6ZVP - chains D and A of the 4 polymer chains in the assembly; structure by electron microscopy, 4.00 A resolution.

Chain D (and A):
Name: Tyrosine 3-monooxygenase
Organism: Homo sapiens
Notes: EC 1.14.16.2; chain A of this document is another copy of the same molecule, construct and numbering; everything in this record applies to it too
Reference sequence: P07101 (TY3H_HUMAN); residues 40-497 here correspond to UniProt positions 71-528 (UniProt number = residue number + 31)
Amino-acid sequence (458 residues; numbered 40 to 497; the number before each row is that of its first residue):
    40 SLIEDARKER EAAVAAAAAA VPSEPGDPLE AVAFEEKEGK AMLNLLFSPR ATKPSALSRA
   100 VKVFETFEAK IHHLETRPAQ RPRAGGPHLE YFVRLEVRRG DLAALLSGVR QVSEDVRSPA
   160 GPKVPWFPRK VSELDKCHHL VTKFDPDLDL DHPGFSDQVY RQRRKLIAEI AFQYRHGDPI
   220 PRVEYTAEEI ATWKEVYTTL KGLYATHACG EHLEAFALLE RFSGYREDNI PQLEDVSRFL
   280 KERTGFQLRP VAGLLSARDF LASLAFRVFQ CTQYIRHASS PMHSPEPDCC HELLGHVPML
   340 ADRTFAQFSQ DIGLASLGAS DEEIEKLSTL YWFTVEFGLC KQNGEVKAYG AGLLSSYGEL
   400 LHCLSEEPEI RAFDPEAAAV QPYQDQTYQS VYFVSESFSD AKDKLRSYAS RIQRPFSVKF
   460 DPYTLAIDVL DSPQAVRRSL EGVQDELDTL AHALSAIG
Differences from the reference sequence: conflict M81 (Val112 in P07101)
Bound ions: Fe ion: H330, H335, E375 (together with L-dopamine)
Small-molecule neighbours: L-dopamine (LDP): L41, D44, F299, F308, P326, H330, H335, Y370, E375, A390
What the authors report for this chain:
  - post-translational modification sites: S40 (citing earlier work)
  - contacts within the chain: I42-Y422, A45-A296, I42-T368
  - specificity-determining residues: D424 (citing earlier work)
  - disease-associated variants - R297W, T368M: decreased stability (proposed by the authors, not directly observed)

Interface between chain D and chain A:
Residue-residue contacts (55; chain D residue first):
  K169(D) - E281(A)
  D217(D) - R277(A)  salt bridge
  R277(D) - D217(A)  salt bridge
  K280(D) - T463(A)
  E281(D) - K169(A)
  E281(D) - T463(A)  hydrogen bond (backbone-side chain)
  R282(D) - T463(A)
  G284(D) - Y462(A)
  R306(D) - Y462(A)
  R342(D) - D460(A)  salt bridge
  R342(D) - R477(A)
  Q346(D) - D484(A)
  Q349(D) - Y462(A)
  K441(D) - D484(A)  salt bridge
  R445(D) - D484(A)  salt bridge
  R445(D) - T488(A)  hydrogen bond
  R445(D) - H491(A)
  S449(D) - H491(A)  hydrogen bond
  S456(D) - A492(A)
  K458(D) - E485(A)
  F459(D) - Y462(A)  hydrophobic
  D460(D) - R342(A)  salt bridge
  P461(D) - P461(A)
  P461(D) - Y462(A)  hydrophobic
  Y462(D) - G284(A)
  Y462(D) - R306(A)
  Y462(D) - Q349(A)
  Y462(D) - F459(A)  hydrophobic
  Y462(D) - P461(A)  hydrophobic
  T463(D) - K280(A)
  T463(D) - E281(A)  hydrogen bond (side chain-backbone)
  T463(D) - R282(A)
  L469(D) - A492(A)  hydrophobic
  D470(D) - I496(A)
  S471(D) - I496(A)
  P472(D) - I496(A)
  V475(D) - L489(A)  hydrophobic
  R477(D) - R342(A)
  S478(D) - L489(A)
  V482(D) - L486(A)  hydrophobic
  D484(D) - Q346(A)
  D484(D) - K441(A)  salt bridge
  D484(D) - R445(A)  salt bridge
  E485(D) - K458(A)
  L486(D) - V482(A)  hydrophobic
  T488(D) - R445(A)  hydrogen bond
  L489(D) - V475(A)  hydrophobic
  L489(D) - S478(A)
  H491(D) - R445(A)
  H491(D) - S449(A)  hydrogen bond
  A492(D) - S456(A)
  A492(D) - L469(A)  hydrophobic
  I496(D) - D470(A)
  I496(D) - S471(A)
  I496(D) - P472(A)
Also at the interface, not in a pair above, chain D (44 interface residues in all): H215, G216, P218, F455, V457, L479, A495
Also at the interface, not in a pair above, chain A (44 interface residues in all): H215, G216, P218, F455, V457, L479, A495

In short:
Chain D and chain A each contribute 44 residues to their interface, with 6 hydrogen bonds and 8 salt bridges.
Among the polar pairs are D217(D)-R277(A), R342(D)-D460(A) and K441(D)-D484(A). Ligands of chain D:
L-dopamine. From the paper: R297W and T368M of chain D reduce stability; the specificity determinant D424(D).
Both chains are Tyrosine 3-monooxygenase (Homo sapiens). Entry 6ZVP (Atomic model of the EM-based structure of
the full-length tyrosine hydroxylase in complex with dopamine (residues ...) was determined by electron
microscopy.
